Entry 4ITZ (X-ray diffraction, 1.65 A resolution); this record covers chains A and C of the 3 polymer chains in the assembly.

[Chain A]
Molecule: 70 kDa peptidylprolyl isomerase
From: Plasmodium vivax
Notes: EC 5.2.1.8; fragment: FK506-binding domain
UniProt: A5K8X6 (A5K8X6_PLAVS); numbering as in UniProt (aligned over 1-126)
Chain sequence (126 residues; numbered 1 to 126; the number before each row is that of its first residue):
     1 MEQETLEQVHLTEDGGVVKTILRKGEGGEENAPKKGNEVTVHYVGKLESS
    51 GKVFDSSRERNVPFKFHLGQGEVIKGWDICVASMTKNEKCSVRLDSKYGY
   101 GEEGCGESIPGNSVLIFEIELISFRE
Not modelled in the structure: 1-5
Reported in the primary citation:
  - binding site for substrate peptide (chain C): Tyr43, Phe54, Asp55, Val73, Ile74, Trp77, Tyr100, Cys105, Ile109, Phe117
  - catalytic residues: Tyr100
  - mutagenesis - Y100F, Y100W: unchanged catalytic activity
  - mutagenesis - Y100A, Y100E, Y100L, Y100P, Y100R: decreased catalytic activity

[Chain C]
Molecule: substrate peptide
Chain sequence (6 residues; each row starts with the number of its first residue; numbering starts at 0):
     0 XALPFX
Modified residues: SIN (succinic acid) at position 0; NIT (4-nitroaniline) at position 5

[Chain A / chain C interface]
Pairs across the interface - 19 pairs, chain A then chain C:
  Tyr43(A) - Pro3(C)
  Phe54(A) - Phe4(C)
  Phe54(A) - NIT_5(C)
  Asp55(A) - Pro3(C)
  Asp55(A) - NIT_5(C)
  Gly71(A) - SIN_0(C)
  Glu72(A) - Leu2(C)
  Val73(A) - SIN_0(C)
  Val73(A) - Leu2(C)
  Ile74(A) - SIN_0(C)
  Ile74(A) - Leu2(C)  hydrogen bond (backbone-backbone)
  Trp77(A) - Pro3(C)  hydrophobic
  Tyr100(A) - Ala1(C)
  Tyr100(A) - Leu2(C)  hydrogen bond (side chain-backbone)
  Tyr100(A) - Pro3(C)  hydrogen bond (side chain-backbone)
  Tyr100(A) - Phe4(C)
  Cys105(A) - Phe4(C)  hydrophobic
  Ile109(A) - Phe4(C)  hydrophobic
  Phe117(A) - Pro3(C)  hydrophobic
Other interface residues (no listed pair), chain A (14 interface residues in all): Gly106, Ser108

[Summary]
The interface between chain A and chain C involves 14 residues on one side and 6 on the other, with 3 hydrogen
bonds. Among the polar pairs are Tyr100(A)-Leu2(C), Tyr100(A)-Pro3(C) and Ile74(A)-Leu2(C). From the paper:
the catalytic residue Tyr100(A); Y100A, Y100E and Y100L of chain A, among others, reduce catalytic activity; 7
substitutions were tested in all.
Chain A is 70 kDa peptidylprolyl isomerase (Plasmodium vivax) and chain C is substrate peptide; the structure,
Crystal structure of the FK506 binding domain of Plasmodium vivax FKBP35 in complex with a tetrapeptide ...,
was determined by X-ray diffraction together with 3PA7 and 3NI6 from the same study.
